PDB entry 9JFW | electron microscopy, 3.13 A resolution | chains B and N of the 5 polymer chains in the assembly

# Chain B
Name: Guanine nucleotide-binding protein G(I)/G(S)/G(T) subunit beta-1
Source organism: Homo sapiens
Reference sequence: P62873 (GBB1_HUMAN); residue numbers follow UniProt; this construct covers 2-340
Amino-acid sequence (346 residues; numbered -5 to 340; the number before each row is that of its first residue; numbers below 1 keep their minus sign (Ile-5 is residue -5)):
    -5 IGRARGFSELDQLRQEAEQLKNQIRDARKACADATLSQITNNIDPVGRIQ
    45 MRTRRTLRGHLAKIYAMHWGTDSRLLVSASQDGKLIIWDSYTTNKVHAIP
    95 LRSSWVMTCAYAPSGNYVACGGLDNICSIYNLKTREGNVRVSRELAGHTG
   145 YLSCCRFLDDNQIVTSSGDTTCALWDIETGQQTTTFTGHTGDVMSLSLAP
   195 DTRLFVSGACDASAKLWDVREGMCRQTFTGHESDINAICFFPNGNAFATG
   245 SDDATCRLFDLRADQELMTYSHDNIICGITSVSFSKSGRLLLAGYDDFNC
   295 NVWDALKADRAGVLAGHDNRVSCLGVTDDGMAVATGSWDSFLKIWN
Not modelled in the structure: -5 to 2
Differences from the reference sequence: expression tag (-5 to 1)
Swiss-Prot annotation at these positions:
  - modified residue: Ser2 (N-acetylserine), His266 (Phosphohistidine)
  - natural variant: Leu30 (L30F: In MRD42; uncertain significance), Arg52 (R52G: In MRD42), Gly64 (G64V: In MRD42), Asp76 (D76E: In MRD42; D76G: In MRD42), Gly77 (G77S: In MRD42), Lys78 (K78R: In MRD42), Ile80 (I80N: In MRD42; I80T: In MRD42), His91 (H91R: In MRD42; uncertain significance), Ala92 (A92T: In MRD42), Pro94 (P94S: In MRD42), Leu95 (L95P: In MRD42), Arg96 (R96L: In MRD42), 5 further natural variant entries in UniProt

# Chain N
Name: Nanobody 35
Source organism: Lama glama
Notes: antibody fragment or engineered binder
Amino-acid sequence (157 residues; numbered -22 to 134; the number before each row is that of its first residue; numbers below 1 keep their minus sign (Met-22 is residue -22)):
   -22 MKYLLPTAAAGLLLLAAQPAMAMQVQLQESGGGLVQPGGSLRLSCAASGF
    28 TFSNYKMNWVRQAPGKGLEWVSDISQSGASISYTGSVKGRFTISRDNAKN
    78 TLYLQMNSLKPEDTAVYYCARCPAPFTRDCFDVTSTTYAYRGQGTQVTVS
   128 SHHHHHH
Not modelled in the structure: -22 to 0, 127-134

# Interface between chain B and chain N
Residue-residue contacts (15; chain B residue first):
  Thr184(B) with Thr114(N)
  Cys204(B) with Tyr117(N), hydrogen bond (backbone-side chain)
  Asp205(B) with Ala116(N); Tyr117(N)
  Ala206(B) with Tyr117(N)
  Glu226(B) with Phe27(N); Thr28(N); Tyr32(N), hydrogen bond; Arg98(N), hydrogen bond (backbone-side chain)
  Ser227(B) with Pro100(N), hydrogen bond (side chain-backbone); Tyr117(N)
  Asp228(B) with Tyr117(N), hydrogen bond
  Asp246(B) with Pro102(N)
  Asp247(B) with Pro102(N)
  Ile270(B) with Phe103(N), hydrophobic
Interface residues without a listed pair, chain B (11 interface residues in all): Thr223
Interface residues without a listed pair, chain N (13 interface residues in all): Gln1, Gly26, Ala101

# In short
11 residues of chain B face 13 of chain N across their interface; the contacts include 5 hydrogen bonds. Among
the polar pairs are Cys204(B)-Tyr117(N), Glu226(B)-Tyr32(N) and Glu226(B)-Arg98(N).
Here chain B is Guanine nucleotide-binding protein G(I)/G(S)/G(T) subunit beta-1 (Homo sapiens) and chain N is
Nanobody 35 (Lama glama). Entry 9JFW (Cryo-EM structure of GPR4 complexed with Gs in pH6.8) was determined by
electron microscopy (same publication as 8ZCE, 8ZCF, 9JFT, 9JFV, 9JFX, 9JFZ, 9JHP and 9LGM).
